Entry 4OHI (X-ray diffraction, 2.20 A resolution); this record covers chain A.

[Chain A]
Molecule: Tyrosine-protein phosphatase non-receptor type 11
Organism: Homo sapiens
Notes: EC 3.1.3.48; fragment: n-sh2, c-sh2 and ptp domain
Reference sequence: Q06124 (PTN11_HUMAN); aligned to UniProt positions 1-528 over residues 1-528 (the alignment contains insertions or deletions, so no single offset holds)
Chain sequence (536 residues; row label = number of the first residue in the row):
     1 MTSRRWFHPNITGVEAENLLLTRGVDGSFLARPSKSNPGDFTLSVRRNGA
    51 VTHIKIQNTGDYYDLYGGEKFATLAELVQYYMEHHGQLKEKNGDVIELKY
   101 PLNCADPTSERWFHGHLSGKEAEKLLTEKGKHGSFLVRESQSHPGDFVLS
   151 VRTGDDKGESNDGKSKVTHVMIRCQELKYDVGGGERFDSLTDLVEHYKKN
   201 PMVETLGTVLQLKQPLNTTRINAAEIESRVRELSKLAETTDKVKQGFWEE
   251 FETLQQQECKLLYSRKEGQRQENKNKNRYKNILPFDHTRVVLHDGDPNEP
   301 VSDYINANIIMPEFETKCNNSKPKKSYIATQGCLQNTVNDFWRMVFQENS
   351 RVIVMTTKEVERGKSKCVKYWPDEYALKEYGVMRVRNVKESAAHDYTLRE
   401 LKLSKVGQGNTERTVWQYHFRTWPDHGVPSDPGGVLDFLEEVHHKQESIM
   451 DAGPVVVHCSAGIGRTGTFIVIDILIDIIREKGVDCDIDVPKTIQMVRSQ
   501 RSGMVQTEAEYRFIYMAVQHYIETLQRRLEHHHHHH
Unresolved in the structure: 1-2, 236-242, 295-301, 314-323, 529-536
Construct notes: engineered mutation Glu-510 (Gln514 in Q06124); expression tag (529-536)
Swiss-Prot annotation at these positions:
  - active site: Cys-459 (Phosphocysteine intermediate)
  - binding site (substrate): Asp-425, Cys-459 to Arg-465, Gln-506
  - modified residue: Thr-2 (N-acetylthreonine), Tyr-62 (Phosphotyrosine), Tyr-66 (Phosphotyrosine)
From the paper describing this entry:
  - disease-associated variants - Y279C, R498L, Q510E: decreased catalytic activity
  - disease-associated variants - R498L (Kd 200 uM): abolished binding to N-SH2 domain
  - mutagenesis - E76K (Kd 200 uM): abolished binding to SHP2 PTP domain
  - mutagenesis - E76K, Y279C/C459S: increased binding to Gab1
  - mutagenesis - E76K: increased signaling
  - mutagenesis - Y279C/C459S: abolished signaling in response to ERK1/2
  - mutagenesis - C459S: abolished signaling
  - catalytic residues: Asp-425, Cys-459, Arg-465, Gln-506 (citing earlier work)

[Summary]
From UniProt: active-site residue Cys-459 and 9 substrate-binding residues. From the paper: catalytic residues
Asp-425, Cys-459 and Arg-465 among others; Y279C, R498L and Q510E reduce catalytic activity; 6 substitutions
were tested in all.
Chain A is Tyrosine-protein phosphatase non-receptor type 11 (Homo sapiens); the structure, LEOPARD
Syndrome-Associated SHP2/Q510E mutant, was determined by X-ray diffraction, deposited together with 4OHD,
4OHE, 4OHH and 4OHL.
